7KAS - chains A and B of the 7 polymer chains in the assembly; structure by electron microscopy, 3.90 A resolution.

[Chain A]
Protein: Protein transport protein SEC61
Source organism: Saccharomyces cerevisiae BY4741
Reference sequence: P32915 (SC61A_YEAST); residue numbers follow UniProt; this construct covers 1-480
Chain sequence (480 residues; row label = number of the first residue in the row):
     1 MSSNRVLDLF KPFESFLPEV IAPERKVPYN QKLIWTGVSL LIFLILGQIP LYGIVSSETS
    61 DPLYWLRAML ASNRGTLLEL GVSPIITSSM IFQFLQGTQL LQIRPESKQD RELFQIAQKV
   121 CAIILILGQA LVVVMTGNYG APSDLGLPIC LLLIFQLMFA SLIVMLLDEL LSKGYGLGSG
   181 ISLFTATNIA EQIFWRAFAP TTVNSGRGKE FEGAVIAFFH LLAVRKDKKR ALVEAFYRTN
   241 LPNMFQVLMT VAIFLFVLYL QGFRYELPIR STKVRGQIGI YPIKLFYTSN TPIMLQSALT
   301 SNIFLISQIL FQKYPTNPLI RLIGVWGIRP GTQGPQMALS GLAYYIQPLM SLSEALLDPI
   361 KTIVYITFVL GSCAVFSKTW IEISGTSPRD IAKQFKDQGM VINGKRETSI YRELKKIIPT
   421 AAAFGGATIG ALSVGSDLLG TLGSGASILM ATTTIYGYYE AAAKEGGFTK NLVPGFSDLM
Not modelled in the structure: 1-11, 56-71, 143-146, 329-335, 469-480
From the paper describing this entry:
  - mutagenesis - M90L/T185I/M294I/M450L: unchanged growth
  - mutagenesis - M90L/T185I/M294I/M450L: decreased growth in response to FN3mut

[Chain B]
Protein: Protein transport protein SBH1
Source organism: Saccharomyces cerevisiae BY4741
Reference sequence: P52870 (SC6B1_YEAST); numbering as in UniProt (aligned over 1-82)
Chain sequence (82 residues; each row starts with the number of its first residue):
     1 MSSPTPPGGQ RTLQKRKQGS SQKVAASAPK KNTNSNNSIL KIYSDEATGL RVDPLVVLFL
    61 AVGFIFSVVA LHVISKVAGK LF
Not modelled in the structure: 1-50

[How chain A and chain B interact]
Residue-residue contacts (28):
  L17(A) with R51(B), hydrogen bond (backbone-side chain)
  P18(A) with R51(B)
  E19(A) with R51(B); V52(B)
  V20(A) with V52(B), hydrophobic
  I21(A) with R51(B); V52(B)
  W35(A) with P54(B), hydrophobic; L55(B), hydrophobic
  V38(A) with L58(B), hydrophobic
  I45(A) with I65(B), hydrophobic
  L46(A) with I65(B), hydrophobic
  I49(A) with I65(B), hydrophobic; V68(B), hydrophobic; V69(B), hydrophobic
  P50(A) with H72(B)
  L51(A) with H72(B), hydrogen bond (backbone-side chain)
  Y52(A) with L71(B), hydrophobic; H72(B); S75(B)
  L77(A) with F64(B), hydrophobic
  L152(A) with L71(B), hydrophobic
  Q156(A) with F64(B)
  F159(A) with F64(B), hydrophobic
  I163(A) with A61(B), hydrophobic
  L167(A) with V57(B), hydrophobic
  L170(A) with P54(B), hydrophobic
  Y175(A) with P54(B), hydrophobic
Interface residues without a listed pair, chain A (24 interface residues in all): I42, A160, L166
Interface residues without a listed pair, chain B (16 interface residues in all): L60, V62

[In short]
The interface between chain A and chain B involves 24 residues on one side and 16 on the other; the contacts
include 2 hydrogen bonds. Polar contacts include L17(A)-R51(B) and L51(A)-H72(B). From the paper:
M90L/T185I/M294I/M450L of chain A reduce growth in response to FN3mut; M90L/T185I/M294I/M450L of chain A leave
growth unchanged.
Chain A is Protein transport protein SEC61 and chain B is Protein transport protein SBH1, both from
Saccharomyces cerevisiae BY4741; the structure, Cryo-EM structure of the Sec complex from S. cerevisiae, Sec63
FN3 mutant, class with Sec62, was determined by electron microscopy, deposited together with 7KAH, 7KAI, 7KAJ,
7KAK, 7KAL, 7KAM and 8 further entries.
